5XVP - chains D and G of the 10 polymer chains in the assembly; structure by X-ray diffraction, 3.00 A resolution.

== Chain D ==
Protein: CRISPR-associated endonuclease Cas1
Organism: Enterococcus faecalis TX0027
Notes: EC 3.1.-.-
UniProt: E6GPD7 (E6GPD7_ENTFL); residue numbers follow UniProt; this construct covers 1-288
Chain sequence (288 residues; each row starts with the number of its first residue):
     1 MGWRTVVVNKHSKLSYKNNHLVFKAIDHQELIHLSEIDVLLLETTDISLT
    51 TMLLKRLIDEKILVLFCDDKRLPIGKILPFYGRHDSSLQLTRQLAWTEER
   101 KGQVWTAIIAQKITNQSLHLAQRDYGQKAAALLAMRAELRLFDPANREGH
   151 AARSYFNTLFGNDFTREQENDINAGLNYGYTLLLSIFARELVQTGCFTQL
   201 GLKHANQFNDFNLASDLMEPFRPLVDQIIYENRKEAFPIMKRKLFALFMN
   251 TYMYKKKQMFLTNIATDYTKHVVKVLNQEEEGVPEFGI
Reported in the primary citation:
  - binding site for the 73-nt DNA strand (chain G): Lys-70, Arg-166, Arg-222, Lys-241
  - catalytic residues: His-204
  - catalytic residues: Glu-148, Glu-219 (proposed by the authors, not directly observed)
  - specificity-determining residues: Phe-208 (proposed by the authors, not directly observed)

== Chain G ==
Molecule: 73-nt DNA strand
Sequence (73 nucleotides; row label = number of the first residue in the row):
     1 TTCGTAGCTGAGGCCTCAGCTACGTTCCGTTTTGGTACCATTCTAAACAA
    51 CATGACTCTAAAACCTCGGAGAA
Disordered / not traced: 1, 73
Bound ions: Mg2+: DC15 (shared with 3 residues of chain F)

== Interface between chain D and chain G ==
Pairs across the interface (23; chain D residue first):
  His-11(D) with DT2(G), sugar contact; DC3(G), salt bridge to the phosphate
  Ser-12(D) with DT2(G), base contact
  Lys-13(D) with DT2(G), hydrogen bond to the base
  Lys-24(D) with DT2(G), base contact
  Ile-26(D) with DT2(G), base contact
  Thr-45(D) with DC3(G), sugar contact
  Asp-46(D) with DC3(G), sugar contact
  Ser-48(D) with DT2(G), hydrogen bond to the phosphate; DC3(G), sugar contact
  Lys-128(D) with DA70(G), salt bridge to the phosphate
  Met-135(D) with DG68(G), sugar contact
  Pro-144(D) with DT66(G), phosphate contact
  Ala-145(D) with DT66(G), phosphate contact; DC67(G), phosphate contact
  Asn-146(D) with DT66(G), hydrogen bond to the base
  Arg-147(D) with DG68(G), salt bridge to the phosphate
  His-150(D) with DT66(G), base contact; DC67(G), hydrogen bond to the base; DG68(G), sugar contact
  Arg-153(D) with DG68(G), base contact
  Asn-162(D) with DA70(G), phosphate contact
  Phe-208(D) with DT59(G), base contact
Other interface residues (no listed pair), chain D (20 interface residues in all): Ile-47, Ser-154
Other interface residues (no listed pair), chain G (10 interface residues in all): DA60, DG69, DG71

== Summary ==
Chain D and chain G form an interface of 20 and 10 residues respectively; the contacts include 4 hydrogen
bonds and 3 salt bridges. Polar contacts include Lys-13(D)/DT2(G), Asn-146(D)/DT66(G) and His-150(D)/DC67(G).
The paper reports catalytic residues His-204(D), Glu-148(D) and Glu-219(D); a binding site for the 73-nt DNA
strand (chain G) at Lys-70(D), Arg-166(D) and Arg-222(D) among others.
Here chain D is CRISPR-associated endonuclease Cas1 (Enterococcus faecalis TX0027) and chain G is a 73-nt DNA
strand. Entry 5XVP (E. fae Cas1-Cas2/prespacer/target ternary complex revealing the fully integrated states)
was determined by X-ray diffraction, deposited together with 5XVN and 5XVO.
